7E94 - chains H and J of the 22 polymer chains in the assembly; structure by electron microscopy, 4.67 A resolution (low resolution: residue-level contacts below are approximate; hydrogen-bond / salt-bridge calls are withheld).

== Chain H ==
Name: Trafficking protein particle complex subunit 20
Organism: Saccharomyces cerevisiae (strain ATCC 204508 / S288c)
UniProtKB: P38334 (TRS20_YEAST); residue numbers follow UniProt; this construct covers 1-175
Sequence (175 residues; row label = number of the first residue in the row):
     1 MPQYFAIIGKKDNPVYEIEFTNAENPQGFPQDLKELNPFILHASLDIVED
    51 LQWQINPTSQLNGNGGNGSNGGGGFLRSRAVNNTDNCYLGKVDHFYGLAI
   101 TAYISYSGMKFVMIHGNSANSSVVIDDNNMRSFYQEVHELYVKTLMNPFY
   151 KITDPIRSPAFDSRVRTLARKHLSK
Disordered / not traced: 1, 59-83, 174-175

== Chain J ==
Name: Trafficking protein particle complex II-specific subunit 120
Organism: Saccharomyces cerevisiae (strain ATCC 204508 / S288c)
UniProtKB: Q04183 (TR120_YEAST); residues 1-1289 here = UniProt positions 1-1289
Sequence (1289 residues; numbered 1 to 1289; the number before each row is that of its first residue):
     1 MNILKHFPSYVGPSKIRTLVIPIGHWTRKEFNNAVQKLSEFNEIHLSDVT
    51 PIDSPIFTPQGFPHGKLFFDFLTIDHDDALELFLYDFEPFRKTFVIIGLV
   101 NDYSDPLTNLNFMKEKYPTLISPNLVYASSTPTKELEQTIDTMENVFASS
   151 PDMQKNIETIMCDIARNFLTALNSYYSSYKHVTLRSPGAIGGNAVLKTTL
   201 IRQNSYTSSSSSTPMSAVQSSVSSSSKAGSVTTASKRLSSFEMTTNSLKR
   251 SASLKLATTLSTSENRSQQKSLGRQMKILGNFQLLAGRYVDALNSFVDAI
   301 TTLYKVRDYLWLGSALDGISICFLLLSYLGLSYQIPQIVSLICPVEKLNF
   351 ESSSTGISPVDSNSKATASTTASSTPRNSISIAAMQSPRNSIMSLSAPAL
   401 NIDVENINLPLLIKCISDKVLYYYDLSLMHNSEYAPQVVYCEFLLKTLTF
   451 MTSCYKSSEFSKDVLDNIVKNQHRALSDIPNSPMFPRFEVYFYSNKLFEL
   501 QLKEMQVEAQIKIYSTMAEVYRLLGYKRKQLFVLRLLMVALLATPNKIAW
   551 HPDYRTLIDTIIELLNINESEAKINVDDPSQSTWLILQKKILQLCIKVSR
   601 KINDFEYVAKFSSILITKYTHLLNQSEQDALFKEYIQPSITNESITSYWD
   651 PFILREVVINRILDSDPTSNEIPLESDVSSLESLENRQKTQDINPQEVFN
   701 PFKRVQPTSFVSNNSTKVPILVFLVGDKAEFTCRVQNPFKFDFTINDIQL
   751 DEEISEFCEIDRKAVSYSGPYNVKAESIRSITLPLIIKKPTYKKIYEISC
   801 LKISILKLPLQKFDIINDSRRSNPVEEEAEYSKCIYGKLKIKILPEQPQL
   851 ELLSTSKMTRNSWMMLDGTKTDFHITVRNKSLSCAINHIKIIPMNNIEQM
   901 LKPDYWKKMPPDDLYIMEKQLDWLSKSCVRIIKLPTVIKPNETITFDLEL
   951 DNTAVPFNFTGFDLLIEYGMSATDESCIYLKKLSIPYEVTLRRTIEVPSM
  1001 DIIPLNELFSSQVENVDWIEYVMSKIRAESNLHSRDFILLLLDFRNSWID
  1051 GIKLNVQFEDFTSNEYHVEASHTSRIIVPIKKIDYKKYNFENTPIPRIFP
  1101 GRQFIQSGLNEEQTIEMRQKFWCREHIISKLKCNWKLTTDQSVTGSVDFN
  1151 KFIEKFDHKMVYTIYPGRLFYGVQLLLDEPKVKVGEIINLKIITEPTSTC
  1201 RRKQNSTVNFLDIVIFDSKTSKILPRSNRRILYNGSLTKPISTTKVSEIN
  1251 LEIIPIEKGRYEFSVCISKSNNQDGIIQFDSENVILSVI
Disordered / not traced: 1-264, 329-377, 569-582, 674-728, 831-856, 935-943
Differences from the reference sequence: conflict F1099 (Tyr in Q04183)
Curated features (UniProtKB/Swiss-Prot):
  - modified residue (Phosphoserine): S379, S387

== How chain H and chain J interact ==
Pairs across the interface (39):
  K11(H) - T583(J)
  D12(H) - R528(J)
  D12(H) - T583(J)
  D12(H) - W584(J)
  N13(H) - T583(J)
  N13(H) - W584(J)
  P14(H) - W584(J)
  K34(H) - K590(J)
  E35(H) - R535(J)
  L36(H) - R535(J)
  P38(H) - L587(J)
  F39(H) - F532(J)
  F39(H) - R535(J)
  F39(H) - I591(J)
  I40(H) - F532(J)
  L41(H) - W584(J)
  H42(H) - R528(J)
  H42(H) - L531(J)
  H42(H) - L587(J)
  A43(H) - K529(J)
  L45(H) - R528(J)
  D46(H) - Y526(J)
  D46(H) - R528(J)
  D46(H) - K529(J)
  I47(H) - F492(J)
  I47(H) - Y526(J)
  E49(H) - R528(J)
  D50(H) - Y526(J)
  T58(H) - E489(J)
  K91(H) - K496(J)
  V92(H) - Y493(J)
  D93(H) - F492(J)
  D93(H) - Y493(J)
  D93(H) - K496(J)
  H94(H) - K496(J)
  F95(H) - E499(J)
  F95(H) - K529(J)
  F95(H) - F532(J)
  Y96(H) - E499(J)
Also at the interface, not in a pair above, chain H (27 interface residues in all): I8, L51
Also at the interface, not in a pair above, chain J (19 interface residues in all): K527, L536, L565

== In short ==
The interface between chain H and chain J involves 27 residues on one side and 19 on the other.
Chain H is Trafficking protein particle complex subunit 20 and chain J is Trafficking protein particle complex
II-specific subunit 120, both from Saccharomyces cerevisiae (strain ATCC 204508 / S288c); the structure,
Intact TRAPPII (State II), was determined by electron microscopy, deposited together with 7E2C, 7E2D, 7E8S,
7E8T, 7E93 and 7EA3.
